Entry 7ADB (electron microscopy, 4.40 A resolution (low resolution: residue-level contacts below are approximate; hydrogen-bond / salt-bridge calls are withheld)); this record covers chains Y and R of the 15 polymer chains in the assembly.

[Chain Y]
Molecule: DNA-directed RNA polymerase subunit beta'
From: Escherichia coli
Notes: EC 2.7.7.6
UniProt: C3SIA2 (C3SIA2_ECOLX); numbering as in UniProt (aligned over 1-1407)
Chain sequence (1416 residues; row label = number of the first residue in the row):
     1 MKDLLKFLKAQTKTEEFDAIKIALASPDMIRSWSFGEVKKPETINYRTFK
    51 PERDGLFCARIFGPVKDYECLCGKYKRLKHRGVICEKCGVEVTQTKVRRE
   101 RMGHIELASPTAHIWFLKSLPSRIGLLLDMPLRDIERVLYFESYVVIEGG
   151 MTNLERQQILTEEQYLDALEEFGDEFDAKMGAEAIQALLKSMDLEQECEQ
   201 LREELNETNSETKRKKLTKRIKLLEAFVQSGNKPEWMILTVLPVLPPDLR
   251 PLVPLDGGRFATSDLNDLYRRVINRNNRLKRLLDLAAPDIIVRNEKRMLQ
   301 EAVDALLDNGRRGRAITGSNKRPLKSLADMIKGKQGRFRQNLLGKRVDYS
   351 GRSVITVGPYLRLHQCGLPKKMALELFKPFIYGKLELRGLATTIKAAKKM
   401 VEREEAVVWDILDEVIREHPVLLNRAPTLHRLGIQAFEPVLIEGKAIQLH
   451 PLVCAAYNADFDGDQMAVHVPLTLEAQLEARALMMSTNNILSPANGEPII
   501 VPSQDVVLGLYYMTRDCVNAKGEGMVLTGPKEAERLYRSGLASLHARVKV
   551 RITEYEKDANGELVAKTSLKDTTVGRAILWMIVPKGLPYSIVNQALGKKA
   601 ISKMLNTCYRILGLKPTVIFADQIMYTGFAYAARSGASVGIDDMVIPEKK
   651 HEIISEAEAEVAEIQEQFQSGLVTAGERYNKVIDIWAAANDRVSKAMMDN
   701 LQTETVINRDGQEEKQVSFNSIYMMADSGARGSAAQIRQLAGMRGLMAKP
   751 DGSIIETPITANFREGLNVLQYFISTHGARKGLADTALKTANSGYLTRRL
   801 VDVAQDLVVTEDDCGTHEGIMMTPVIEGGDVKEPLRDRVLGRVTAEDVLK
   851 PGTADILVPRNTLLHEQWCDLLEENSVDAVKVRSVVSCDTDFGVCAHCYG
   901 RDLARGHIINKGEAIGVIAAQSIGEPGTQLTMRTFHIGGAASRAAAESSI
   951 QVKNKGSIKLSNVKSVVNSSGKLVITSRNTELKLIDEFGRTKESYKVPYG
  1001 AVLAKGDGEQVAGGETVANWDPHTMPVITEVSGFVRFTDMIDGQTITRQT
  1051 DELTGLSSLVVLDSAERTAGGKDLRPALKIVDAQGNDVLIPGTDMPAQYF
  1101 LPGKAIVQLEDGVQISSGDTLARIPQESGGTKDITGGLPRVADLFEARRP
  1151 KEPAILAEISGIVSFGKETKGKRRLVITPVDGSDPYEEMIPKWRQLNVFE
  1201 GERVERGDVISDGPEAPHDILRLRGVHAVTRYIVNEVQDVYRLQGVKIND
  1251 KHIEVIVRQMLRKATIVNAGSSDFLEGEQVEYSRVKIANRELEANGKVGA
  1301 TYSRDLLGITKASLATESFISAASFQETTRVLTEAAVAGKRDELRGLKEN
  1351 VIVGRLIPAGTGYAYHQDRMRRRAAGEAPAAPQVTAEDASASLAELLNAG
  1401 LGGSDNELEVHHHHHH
Disordered / not traced: 1-15, 1374-1416
Construct notes: expression tag (1408-1416)
Metal / ion sites: Zn2+ site 1: Cys70, Cys72, Cys85, Cys88; Mg2+: Asp460, Asp462, Asp464 (shared with C99(R) of chain R); Zn2+ site 2: Cys814, Cys888, Cys895, Cys898
Reported in the primary citation:
  - mutagenesis - C72H, C85H, E86K: decreased growth in response to rhoY80C

[Chain R]
Molecule: rut RNA
Sequence (99 nucleotides; row label = number of the first residue in the row):
     1 GGGAUAACCCCGCUCUUACACAUUCCAGCCCUGAAAAAGGGCAUCAAAUU
    51 AAACCACACCUAUGGUGUAUGUCAAAUUAAACCACACCUGGCGUGUGGC
Disordered / not traced: 1-76, 84-89
Construct notes: expression tag (1-3, 77-99); insertion (72)
Metal / ion sites: Mg2+: C99 (shared with Asp460(Y), Asp462(Y), Asp464(Y) of chain Y)

[Chain Y / chain R interface]
Residue-residue contacts (12):
  Lys66(Y) - C83(R)
  Lys79(Y) - U77(R)
  Ala261(Y) - G91(R)
  Thr262(Y) - G91(R)
  Arg322(Y) - C92(R)
  Arg322(Y) - G93(R)
  Lys325(Y) - C92(R)
  Gln335(Y) - C92(R)
  Gln335(Y) - G93(R)
  Arg425(Y) - C99(R)
  Asp462(Y) - C99(R)
  Asp464(Y) - C99(R)
Interface residues without a listed pair, chain Y (12 interface residues in all): Val253, Gly463
Interface residues without a listed pair, chain R (8 interface residues in all): G90, U94

[Overview]
12 residues of chain Y and 8 residues of chain R are in contact. Cys70(Y), Cys72(Y), Cys85(Y) and Cys88(Y)
coordinate Zn2+ site 1. C99(R), Asp460(Y), Asp462(Y) and Asp464(Y) coordinate Mg2+. The paper reports that
C72H, C85H and E86K of chain Y reduce growth in response to rhoY80C.
Chain Y is DNA-directed RNA polymerase subunit beta' (Escherichia coli) and chain R is rut RNA; the structure,
Transcription termination intermediate complex 1 delta NusG, was determined by electron microscopy together
with 6Z9P, 6Z9Q, 6Z9R, 6Z9S, 6Z9T, 7ADC, 7ADD and 7ADE from the same study.
